PDB entry 4BEL | X-ray diffraction, 1.85 A resolution | chains A and D

[Chain A]
Protein: Beta-secretase 2
Organism: Homo sapiens
Notes: EC 3.4.23.45; fragment: extracellular, residues 75-460
Reference sequence: Q9Y5Z0 (BACE2_HUMAN); residues 13-398 here correspond to UniProt positions 75-460 (UniProt number = residue number + 62)
Chain sequence (386 residues; each row starts with the number of its first residue):
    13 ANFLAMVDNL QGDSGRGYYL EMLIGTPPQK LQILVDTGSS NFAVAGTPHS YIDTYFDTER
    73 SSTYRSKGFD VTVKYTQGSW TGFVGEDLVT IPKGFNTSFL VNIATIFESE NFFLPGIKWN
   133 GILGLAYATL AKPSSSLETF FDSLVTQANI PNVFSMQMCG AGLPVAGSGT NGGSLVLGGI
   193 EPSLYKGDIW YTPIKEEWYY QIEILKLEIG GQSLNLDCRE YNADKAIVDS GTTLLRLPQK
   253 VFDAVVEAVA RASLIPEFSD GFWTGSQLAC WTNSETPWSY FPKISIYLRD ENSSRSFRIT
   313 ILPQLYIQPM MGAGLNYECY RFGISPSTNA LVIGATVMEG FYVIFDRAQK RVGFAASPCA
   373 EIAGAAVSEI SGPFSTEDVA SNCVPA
Unresolved in the structure: 13, 175-183, 266-270, 285-288, 323-330, 398
Disulfide bonds: C171-C371, C230-C395, C282-C331
Ligand contacts: B3P (2-[3-(2-hydroxy-1,1-dihydroxymethyl-ethylamino)-propylamino]-2-hydroxymethyl-propane-1,3-diol): L46, D48, G50, S51, Y87, F124, I134, Y211, K237, I239, D241, G243, T244, R248, A342, V344
Swiss-Prot annotation at these positions:
  - active site: D48, D241
  - glycosylation (N-linked (GlcNAc...) asparagine): N108, N304

[Chain D]
Protein: XA4813
Organism: Lama glama
Chain sequence (122 residues; row label = number of the first residue in the row):
   160 QVQLQESGGG LVQPGGSLRL SCAASGFTFS SAIMTWVRQA PGKGREWVST IGSDGSITTY
   220 ADSVKGRFTI SRDNARNTLY LQMNSLKPED TAVYYCTSAG RRGPGTQVTV SSHHHHHHEP
   280 EA
Unresolved in the structure: 272-281
Disulfide bonds: C181-C255

[How chain A and chain D interact]
Pairs across the interface - 29 pairs, chain A then chain D:
  T75(A) with I216(D)
  R77(A) with D213(D); S215(D), hydrogen bond; I216(D)
  K79(A) with S190(D), hydrogen bond (side chain-backbone)
  E98(A) with I192(D); G211(D); S212(D), hydrogen bond
  L112(A) with T209(D); G211(D)
  V113(A) with I192(D)
  N114(A) with I192(D)
  S147(A) with A258(D); R260(D), hydrogen bond (backbone-side chain)
  S148(A) with F186(D); A258(D)
  E150(A) with S257(D); A258(D), hydrogen bond (side chain-backbone)
  V157(A) with R204(D), hydrogen bond (backbone-side chain)
  T158(A) with T194(D); V196(D); W206(D); T256(D)
  Q159(A) with W206(D); T209(D)
  N161(A) with R204(D); E205(D); W206(D), hydrogen bond (side chain-backbone)
  I162(A) with R204(D), hydrogen bond (backbone-side chain)
Interface residues without a listed pair, chain A (19 interface residues in all): F81, L100, A140, D154
Interface residues without a listed pair, chain D (21 interface residues in all): I210, T218, G259

[Summary]
The interface between chain A and chain D involves 19 residues on one side and 21 on the other, with 8
hydrogen bonds. Polar contacts include R77(A)-S215(D), K79(A)-S190(D) and E98(A)-S212(D). Bound to chain A:
compound B3P.
Chain A is Beta-secretase 2 (Homo sapiens) and chain D is XA4813 (Lama glama); the structure, BACE2 xaperone
complex, was determined by X-ray diffraction (same publication as 3ZKM, 3ZKN, 3ZKS, 3ZKX, 3ZL7 and 4BFB).
